PDB entry 6ZOA | X-ray diffraction, 3.05 A resolution | chains B and D of the 5 polymer chains in the assembly

[Chain B]
Molecule: Multidrug efflux pump subunit AcrB
Organism: Escherichia coli K-12
Reference sequence: P31224 (ACRB_ECOLI); numbering as in UniProt (aligned over 1-1049)
Chain sequence (1057 residues; each row starts with the number of its first residue):
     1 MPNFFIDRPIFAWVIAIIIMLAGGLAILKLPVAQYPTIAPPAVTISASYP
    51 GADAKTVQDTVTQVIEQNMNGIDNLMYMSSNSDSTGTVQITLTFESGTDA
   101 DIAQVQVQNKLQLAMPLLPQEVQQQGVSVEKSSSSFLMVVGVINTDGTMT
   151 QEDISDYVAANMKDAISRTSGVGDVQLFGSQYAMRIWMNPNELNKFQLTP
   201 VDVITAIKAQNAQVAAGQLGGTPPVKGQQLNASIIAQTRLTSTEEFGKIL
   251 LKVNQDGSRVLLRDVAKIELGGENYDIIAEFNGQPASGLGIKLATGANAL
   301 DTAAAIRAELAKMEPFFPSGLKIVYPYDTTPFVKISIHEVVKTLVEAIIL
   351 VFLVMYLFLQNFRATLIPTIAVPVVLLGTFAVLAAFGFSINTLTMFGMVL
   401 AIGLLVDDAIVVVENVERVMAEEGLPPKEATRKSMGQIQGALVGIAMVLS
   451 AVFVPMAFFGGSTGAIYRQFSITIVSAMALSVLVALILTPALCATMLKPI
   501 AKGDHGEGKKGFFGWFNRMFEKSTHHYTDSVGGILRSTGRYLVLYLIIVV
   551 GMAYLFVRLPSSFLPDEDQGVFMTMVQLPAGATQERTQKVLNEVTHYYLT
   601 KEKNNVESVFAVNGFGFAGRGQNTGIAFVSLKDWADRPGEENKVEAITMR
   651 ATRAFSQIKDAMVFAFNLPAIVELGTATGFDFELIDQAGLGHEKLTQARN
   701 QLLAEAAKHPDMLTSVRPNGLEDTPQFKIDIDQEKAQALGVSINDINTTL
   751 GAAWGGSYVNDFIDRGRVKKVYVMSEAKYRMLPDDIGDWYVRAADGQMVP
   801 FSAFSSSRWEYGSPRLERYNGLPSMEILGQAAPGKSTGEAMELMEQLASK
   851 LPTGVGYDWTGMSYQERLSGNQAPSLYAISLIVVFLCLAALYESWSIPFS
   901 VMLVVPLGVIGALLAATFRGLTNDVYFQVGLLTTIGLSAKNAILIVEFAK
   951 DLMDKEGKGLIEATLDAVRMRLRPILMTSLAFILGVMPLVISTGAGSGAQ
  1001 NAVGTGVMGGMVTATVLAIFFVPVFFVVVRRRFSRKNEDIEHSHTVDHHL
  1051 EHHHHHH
Not modelled in the structure: 991-999, 1034-1057
Construct notes: expression tag (1050-1057)
UniProt features mapped onto this chain:
  - mutagenesis: His526 (H526Y: Partially restores chloramphenicol resistance to an AcrZ G30R mutant)
Reported in the primary citation:
  - binding site for dodecyl-beta-D-maltoside: Phe563, Leu674, Asp681, Asn719, Leu828
  - mutagenesis - I38A, L393A, I466A, F563A, I671A, L674A: decreased growth in response to drugs with low molecular weight (LMW)
  - mutagenesis - F563A: decreased growth in response to fusidic acid (FUA)
  - mutagenesis - F563A: decreased growth in response to novobiocin
  - mutagenesis - F380A/F563A: decreased growth in response to FUA
  - mutagenesis - F380A/F563A: unchanged growth in response to doxorubicin
  - mutagenesis - I38A, L393A, I466A, I671A, L674A: decreased growth in response to beta-lactams, linezolid, and phenicols
  - mutagenesis - F380A/F563A, F563A/L674A: abolished growth in response to DDM
  - mutagenesis - F380A/F563A, F563A: decreased growth in response to beta-lactams
  - mutagenesis - F563A: decreased growth in response to phenicols
  - mutagenesis - G621P: unchanged growth in response to RFB
  - mutagenesis - T934A, L937A: decreased growth in response to erythromycin
  - mutagenesis - T934A, L937A: unchanged growth in response to Doxorubicin
  - mutagenesis - G621P: decreased growth in response to 3-FOR
  - catalytic residues: Asp407, Asp408, Lys940 (citing earlier work)
  - mutagenesis - T934A, L937A: increased growth in response to beta-lactams
  - mutagenesis - T934A, L937A: increased growth in response to novobiocin
  - mutagenesis - A981C: unchanged growth in response to all the tested drugs

[Chain D]
Molecule: Darpin
Organism: synthetic construct
Notes: antibody fragment or engineered binder
Chain sequence (169 residues; numbered 1 to 169; the number before each row is that of its first residue):
     1 MRGSHHHHHHGSDLGKKLLEAARAGRDDEVRILMANGADVNAADVVGWTP
    51 LHLAAYWGHLEIVEVLLKNGADVNAYDTLGSTPLHLAAHFGHLEIVEVLL
   101 KNGADVNAKDDNGITPLHLAANRGHLEIVEVLLKYGADVNAQDKFGKTAF
   151 DISINNGNEDLAEILQKLN
Not modelled in the structure: 1-10, 167-169

[Chain B / chain D interface]
Residue-residue contacts - 31 pairs, chain B then chain D:
  Ala580(B) - Val45(D)
  Gly581(B) - Val45(D)
  Glu693(B) - Trp57(D)
  Asp723(B) - Arg23(D)  hydrogen bond (backbone-side chain)
  Pro725(B) - Val46(D)  hydrophobic
  Phe727(B) - Leu79(D)  hydrophobic
  Asp732(B) - Phe145(D)
  Asp732(B) - Lys147(D)
  Glu734(B) - Lys147(D)  salt bridge
  Ser802(B) - Lys144(D)  hydrogen bond (backbone-side chain)
  Ala803(B) - Phe145(D)
  Ser805(B) - Lys144(D)  hydrogen bond (backbone-side chain)
  Ser805(B) - Phe145(D)
  Ser806(B) - Asn112(D)
  Ser806(B) - Phe145(D)
  Ser807(B) - Leu79(D)
  Ser807(B) - Asn112(D)  hydrogen bond (backbone-side chain)
  Arg808(B) - Leu79(D)
  Arg808(B) - His89(D)
  Arg808(B) - Arg123(D)
  Trp809(B) - Val46(D)  hydrophobic
  Trp809(B) - Trp48(D)
  Trp809(B) - Asp77(D)
  Trp809(B) - Thr78(D)  hydrogen bond
  Trp809(B) - Leu79(D)
  Glu810(B) - Tyr56(D)
  Tyr811(B) - Asp44(D)  hydrogen bond
  Tyr811(B) - Trp48(D)  hydrophobic
  Tyr811(B) - Leu53(D)
  Tyr811(B) - Tyr56(D)  hydrogen bond (backbone-side chain)
  Tyr811(B) - Trp57(D)  hydrophobic
Other interface residues (no listed pair), chain B (21 interface residues in all): Glu722, Lys735, Pro783, Phe804

[Overview]
The interface between chain B and chain D involves 21 residues on one side and 17 on the other, with 7
hydrogen bonds and 1 salt bridge. Polar contacts include Glu734(B)-Lys147(D), Asp723(B)-Arg23(D) and
Ser802(B)-Lys144(D). The paper reports catalytic residues Asp407(B), Asp408(B) and Lys940(B); I38A, L393A and
I466A of chain B, among others, reduce growth in response to drugs with low molecular weight (LMW); 12
substitutions were tested in all.
Here chain B is Multidrug efflux pump subunit AcrB (Escherichia coli K-12) and chain D is Darpin (synthetic
construct). Entry 6ZOA (Partially induced AcrB T protomer and DDM binding to the TM8/PC2 pathway of AcrB L2
protomer) was determined by X-ray diffraction, deposited together with 6ZO5, 6ZO6, 6ZO7, 6ZO8, 6ZO9, 6ZOB and
6 further entries.
